Entry 1UT5 (X-ray diffraction, 2.75 A resolution); this record covers chain A.

[Chain A]
Molecule: Exodeoxyribonuclease
Organism: Bacteriophage T5
Notes: EC 3.1.11.3
UniProt: P06229 (EXO5_BPT5); residues 2-291 here correspond to UniProt positions 1-290 (UniProt number = residue number - 1)
Sequence (291 residues; row label = number of the first residue in the row):
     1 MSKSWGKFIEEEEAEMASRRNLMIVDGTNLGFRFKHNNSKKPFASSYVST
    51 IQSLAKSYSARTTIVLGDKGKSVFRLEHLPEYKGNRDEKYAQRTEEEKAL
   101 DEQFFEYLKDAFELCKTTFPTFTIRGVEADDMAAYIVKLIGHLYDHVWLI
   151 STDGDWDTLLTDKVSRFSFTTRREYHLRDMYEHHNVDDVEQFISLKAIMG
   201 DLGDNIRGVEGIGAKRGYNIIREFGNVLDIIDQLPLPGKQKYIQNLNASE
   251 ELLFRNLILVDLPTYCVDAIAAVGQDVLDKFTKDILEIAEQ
Not modelled in the structure: 1-19
Ion coordination: Mn2+ near Asp155 (its only coordinating residue here)
Swiss-Prot annotation at these positions:
  - binding site (Mg(2+)): Asp131

[In short]
Curated annotation (UniProt) lists Mg2+-binding residue Asp131.
Chain A is Exodeoxyribonuclease (Bacteriophage T5); the structure, Divalent metal ions (manganese) bound to T5
5'-exonuclease, was determined by X-ray diffraction together with 1UT8 from the same study.
